Entry 8IDF (X-ray diffraction, 3.70 A resolution); this record covers chains A and B.

Chain A:
Name: Speckle targeted PIP5K1A-regulated poly(A) polymerase
Source organism: Homo sapiens
Notes: EC 2.7.7.19, 2.7.7.52
Reference sequence: Q9H6E5 (STPAP_HUMAN); numbering as in UniProt; present here: 1-223, 294-599
Chain sequence (537 residues; numbered 1 to 607; 70 numbers in that range are skipped by the numbering (no residue carries them; nothing is unmodelled there); the number before each row is that of its first residue):
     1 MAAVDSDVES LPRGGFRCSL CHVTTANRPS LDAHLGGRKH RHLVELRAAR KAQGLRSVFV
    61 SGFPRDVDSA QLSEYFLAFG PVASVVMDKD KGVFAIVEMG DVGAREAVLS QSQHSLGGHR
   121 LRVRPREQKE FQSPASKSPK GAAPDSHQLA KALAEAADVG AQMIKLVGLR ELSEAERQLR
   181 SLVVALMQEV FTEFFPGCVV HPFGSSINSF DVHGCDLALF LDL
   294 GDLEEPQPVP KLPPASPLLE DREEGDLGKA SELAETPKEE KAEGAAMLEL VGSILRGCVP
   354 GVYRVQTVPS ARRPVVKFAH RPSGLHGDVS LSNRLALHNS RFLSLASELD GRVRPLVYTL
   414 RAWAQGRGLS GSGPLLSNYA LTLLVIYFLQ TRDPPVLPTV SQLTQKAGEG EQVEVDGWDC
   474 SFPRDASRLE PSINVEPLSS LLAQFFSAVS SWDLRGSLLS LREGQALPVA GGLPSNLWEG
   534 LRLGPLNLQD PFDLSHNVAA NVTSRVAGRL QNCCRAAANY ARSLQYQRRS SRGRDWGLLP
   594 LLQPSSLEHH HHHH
Not modelled in the structure: 1-6, 135-144, 294-336, 521-531, 600-607
Differences from the reference sequence: engineered mutation Ser19 (Cys in Q9H6E5), Ala218 (Asp in Q9H6E5), Ala372 (Cys in Q9H6E5), Ala399 (Cys in Q9H6E5), Ala415 (Cys in Q9H6E5), Ala501 (Cys in Q9H6E5), Ser504 (Cys in Q9H6E5), Ala574 (Cys in Q9H6E5); expression tag (600-607)
Ion coordination: Zn2+: Cys18, Cys21, His34, His40
Swiss-Prot annotation at these positions:
  - zinc finger: Phe16 to Leu46 (Matrin-type)
  - binding site (ATP): Ser205, Asn392
  - binding site (Mg(2+)): Asp216
  - binding site (UTP): Asp216, Asn392, Arg414, Tyr432, His549
  - mutagenesis: Asp216 (D216A: Abolishes adenylyltransferase activity; when associated with A-218)
What the authors report for this chain:
  - binding site for the 53-nt RNA strand (chain B): Gln53, Phe59, Asp90, Lys91, Arg124, Pro125, Arg126, Glu127, Arg357 to Phe371, Gly426, His549
  - mutagenesis - Q53A: decreased catalytic activity
  - mutagenesis - D90A, R126A: decreased catalytic activity on U6 snRNA
  - mutagenesis - R124A: unchanged catalytic activity
  - mutagenesis - Q53A/R126A, F59A/F94A: decreased binding to U6 snRNA

Chain B:
Molecule: 53-nt RNA strand
Sequence (53 nucleotides; numbered 1 to 53; the number before each row is that of its first residue):
     1 GGAUACUAAA AUUGGAACGA UACAGAGUUC GCUCGUGAAG CGUUCCAUAU UUU

Interface between chain A and chain B:
Pairs across the interface - 85 pairs, chain A then chain B:
  Val23(A) with G42(B), sugar contact
  Thr24(A) with C41(B), hydrogen bond to the sugar
  Thr25(A) with C41(B), sugar contact
  Asn27(A) with A20(B), phosphate contact; U21(B), hydrogen bond to the phosphate
  Ser30(A) with G19(B), hydrogen bond to the base; C41(B), base contact; G42(B), hydrogen bond to the sugar
  Ala33(A) with G42(B), sugar contact; U43(B), sugar contact
  His34(A) with G42(B), hydrogen bond to the sugar; U43(B), salt bridge to the phosphate
  Gly37(A) with U43(B), phosphate contact; U44(B), phosphate contact
  Arg38(A) with U43(B), phosphate contact; U44(B), salt bridge to the phosphate; C45(B), salt bridge to the phosphate
  Lys39(A) with U44(B), phosphate contact
  His42(A) with A9(B), base contact; A10(B), salt bridge to the phosphate
  Leu46(A) with U7(B), base contact
  Ala49(A) with U7(B), base contact
  Arg50(A) with A5(B), hydrogen bond to the base; C6(B), hydrogen bond to the base; U7(B), hydrogen bond to the base
  Gln53(A) with A5(B), hydrogen bond to the base; U7(B), hydrogen bond to the base
  Phe59(A) with U4(B), base contact
  Ser61(A) with G2(B), sugar contact
  Gly62(A) with G1(B), base contact
  Pro64(A) with G1(B), base contact
  Val86(A) with A5(B), sugar contact
  Lys89(A) with C6(B), salt bridge to the phosphate
  Asp90(A) with A3(B), hydrogen bond to the base
  Lys91(A) with A3(B), hydrogen bond to the base
  Val93(A) with G2(B), base contact
  Ile96(A) with U4(B), base contact
  Arg122(A) with G1(B), phosphate contact
  Arg124(A) with U4(B), hydrogen bond to the base
  Pro125(A) with U4(B), hydrogen bond to the base
  Arg126(A) with U4(B), base contact; A5(B), hydrogen bond to the base
  Glu127(A) with U4(B), base contact
  Gln132(A) with C6(B), hydrogen bond to the base
  Gly204(A) with U53(B), phosphate contact
  Asn208(A) with U53(B), phosphate contact
  Asp216(A) with U53(B), phosphate contact
  Ala218(A) with U52(B), sugar contact
  Arg349(A) with U7(B), salt bridge to the phosphate; A8(B), salt bridge to the phosphate
  Val355(A) with C6(B), phosphate contact
  Tyr356(A) with C6(B), sugar contact
  Arg357(A) with C6(B), sugar contact
  Gln359(A) with A9(B), phosphate contact; A10(B), hydrogen bond to the sugar
  Val361(A) with A10(B), base contact; U51(B), base contact
  Ser363(A) with A10(B), base contact; U50(B), base contact; U51(B), base contact
  Ala364(A) with U51(B), base contact
  Arg365(A) with U50(B), phosphate contact
  Lys370(A) with U51(B), sugar contact
  Arg374(A) with C6(B), salt bridge to the phosphate
  Asp381(A) with U52(B), sugar contact; U53(B), phosphate contact
  Asn386(A) with U52(B), hydrogen bond to the base
  Ala389(A) with U53(B), base contact
  Asn392(A) with U53(B), hydrogen bond to the base
  Ser393(A) with U53(B), hydrogen bond to the sugar
  Gly426(A) with U50(B), sugar contact; U51(B), hydrogen bond to the sugar
  Pro427(A) with U12(B), sugar contact; U13(B), sugar contact
  Tyr432(A) with U53(B), base contact
  Arg535(A) with U48(B), hydrogen bond to the base; A49(B), salt bridge to the phosphate
  His549(A) with U51(B), phosphate contact; U52(B), base contact; U53(B), hydrogen bond to the base
  Val551(A) with U53(B), base contact
  Asn554(A) with U50(B), sugar contact
  Thr556(A) with U13(B), sugar contact; G14(B), sugar contact
  Arg558(A) with G14(B), salt bridge to the phosphate
Also at the interface, not in a pair above, chain A (72 interface residues in all): Phe63, Phe94, His119, Leu121, Lys129, Phe203, Arg366, Val368, Ser425, Ser430, Asp543, Ala553
Also at the interface, not in a pair above, chain B (28 interface residues in all): G40

Summary:
72 residues of chain A and 28 residues of chain B are in contact; the contacts include 23 hydrogen bonds and
10 salt bridges. Polar pairs include Ser30(A)-G19(B), Arg50(A)-A5(B) and Arg50(A)-C6(B). From the paper: a
binding site for the 53-nt RNA strand (chain B) at Gln53(A), Phe59(A) and Asp90(A) among others; D90A and
R126A of chain A reduce catalytic activity on U6 snRNA; 6 substitutions were tested in all.
Chain A is Speckle targeted PIP5K1A-regulated poly(A) polymerase (Homo sapiens) and chain B is a 53-nt RNA
strand; the structure, Crystal structure of human TUT1 complexed with U6 snRNA, was determined by X-ray
diffraction.
